9NLG - chains A and C of the 4 polymer chains in the assembly; structure by X-ray diffraction, 1.64 A resolution.

== Chain A (and C) ==
Name: HNH endonuclease
Source organism: Pseudomonas syringae
Notes: chain C of this document is another copy of the same molecule, construct and numbering; everything in this record applies to it too
UniProtKB: A0A2P0QGK5 (A0A2P0QGK5_PSESF); residues 1-388 here correspond to UniProt positions 10-397 (UniProt number = residue number + 9)
Chain sequence (388 residues; each row starts with the number of its first residue):
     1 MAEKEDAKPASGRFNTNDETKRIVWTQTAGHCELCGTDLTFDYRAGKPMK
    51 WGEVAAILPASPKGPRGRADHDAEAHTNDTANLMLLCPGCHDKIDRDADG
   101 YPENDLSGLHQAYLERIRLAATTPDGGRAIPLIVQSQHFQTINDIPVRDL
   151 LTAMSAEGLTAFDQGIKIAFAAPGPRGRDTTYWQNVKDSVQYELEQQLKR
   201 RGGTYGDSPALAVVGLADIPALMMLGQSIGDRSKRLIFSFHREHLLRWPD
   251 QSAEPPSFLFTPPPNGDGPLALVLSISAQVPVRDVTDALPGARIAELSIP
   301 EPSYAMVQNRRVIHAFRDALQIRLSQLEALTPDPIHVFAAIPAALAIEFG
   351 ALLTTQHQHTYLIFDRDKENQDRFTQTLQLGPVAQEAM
Unresolved in the structure: 1-13, 383-388
Differences from the reference sequence: engineered mutation Ala56 (His65 in A0A2P0QGK5)
Bound ions: Zn2+: Cys32, Cys35, Cys87, Cys90
Small-molecule neighbours: 3'2'-cGAMP (4UR): His138, Phe139, Leu216, Ala217, Asp218, Ile219, Leu222, Phe240, Arg242, Ser277, Ala278, Gln279, Val280, Pro281, Tyr304, Ala339, Ala340, Ile341, Pro342, Ala343, Arg366, Phe374

== Chain A / chain C interface ==
Residue-residue contacts (57; chain A residue first):
  Leu34(A) with Arg44(C), hydrogen bond (backbone-side chain)
  Asp42(A) with Lys93(C); Tyr101(C), hydrogen bond
  Arg44(A) with Leu34(C), hydrogen bond (side chain-backbone); Tyr101(C); Leu109(C)
  Ala45(A) with Asp97(C); Tyr101(C), hydrophobic
  Lys47(A) with Arg96(C), hydrogen bond (side chain-backbone); Asp97(C)
  Met49(A) with Lys93(C); Arg96(C); Asp97(C)
  Lys50(A) with Arg96(C), hydrogen bond (backbone-side chain)
  Trp51(A) with Asp92(C); Lys93(C); Arg96(C)
  Glu53(A) with Asp92(C)
  Pro88(A) with Pro88(C), hydrophobic; Gly89(C); Asp92(C)
  Gly89(A) with Trp51(C)
  Asp92(A) with Trp51(C); Pro88(C)
  Lys93(A) with Asp42(C); Met49(C); Trp51(C)
  Arg96(A) with Lys47(C), hydrogen bond (backbone-side chain); Met49(C); Lys50(C), hydrogen bond (side chain-backbone); Trp51(C)
  Asp97(A) with Ala45(C); Lys47(C); Met49(C)
  Gly100(A) with Ala45(C)
  Tyr101(A) with Asp42(C), hydrogen bond; Arg44(C); Ala45(C), hydrophobic
  Leu109(A) with Arg44(C)
  Pro173(A) with Tyr192(C)
  Gly174(A) with Tyr192(C)
  Pro175(A) with Asp188(C); Tyr192(C), hydrophobic
  Arg176(A) with Gln184(C); Asp188(C), salt bridge
  Thr181(A) with Thr181(C); Gln184(C); Asn185(C)
  Gln184(A) with Arg176(C); Thr181(C)
  Asn185(A) with Thr181(C); Asn185(C), hydrogen bond
  Asp188(A) with Pro175(C); Arg176(C), salt bridge
  Tyr192(A) with Pro173(C); Gly174(C); Pro175(C), hydrophobic
Also at the interface, not in a pair above, chain C (27 interface residues in all): Glu53, Gly100

== Overview ==
Chain A and chain C each contribute 27 residues to their interface; the contacts include 9 hydrogen bonds and
2 salt bridges. Polar pairs include Arg176(A)-Asp188(C), Leu34(A)-Arg44(C) and Asp42(A)-Tyr101(C). Bound to
chain A: 3'2'-cGAMP. Cys32(A), Cys35(A), Cys87(A) and Cys90(A) form the Zn2+ site.
Both chains are HNH endonuclease (Pseudomonas syringae). Entry 9NLG (CBASS Pseudomonas syringae Cap5 tetramer
with 3'2'-c-GAMP cyclic dinucleotide ligand (His56Ala mutant without Mg2+ ions)) was determined by X-ray
diffraction (same publication as 9DIF and 9DIH).
